3QY6 - chain A; structure by X-ray diffraction, 1.80 A resolution.

Chain A:
Name: Tyrosine-protein phosphatase YwqE
From: Bacillus subtilis
Notes: EC 3.1.3.48
UniProtKB: P96717 (YWQE_BACSU); numbering as in UniProt (aligned over 1-254)
Sequence (262 residues; row label = number of the first residue in the row):
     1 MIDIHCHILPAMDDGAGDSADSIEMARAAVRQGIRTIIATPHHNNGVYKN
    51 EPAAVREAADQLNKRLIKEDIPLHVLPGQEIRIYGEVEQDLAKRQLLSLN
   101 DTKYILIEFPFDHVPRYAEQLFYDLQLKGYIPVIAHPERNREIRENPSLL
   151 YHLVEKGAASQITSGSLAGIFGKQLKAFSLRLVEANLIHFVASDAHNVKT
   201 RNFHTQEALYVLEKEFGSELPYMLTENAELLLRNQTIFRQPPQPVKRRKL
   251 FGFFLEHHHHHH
Not modelled in the structure: 248-262
Construct notes: expression tag (255-262)
Swiss-Prot annotation at these positions:
  - mutagenesis: D3 (D3A: Large decrease in activity), H5 (H5A: Large decrease in activity), H7 (H7A: Large decrease in activity), H42 (H42A: Large decrease in activity), H136 (H136A: Large decrease in activity), D194 (D194A: Large decrease in activity), H196 (H196A: Large decrease in activity)
Metal / ion sites: Fe ion site 1: H5, H7, E80, D194; Mg2+ near D14 (its only coordinating residue here); Fe ion site 2: E80, E108, H136

In short:
H5, H7, E80 and D194 coordinate Fe ion site 1. E80, E108 and H136 form the Fe ion site 2. UniProt lists 7
mutagenesis sites.
Chain A is Tyrosine-protein phosphatase YwqE (Bacillus subtilis); the structure, Crystal structures of YwqE
from Bacillus subtilis and CpsB from Streptococcus pneumoniae, unique metal-dependent tyrosine phosphatases,
was determined by X-ray diffraction together with 3QY7 and 3QY8 from the same study.
